PDB entry 2XCN | X-ray diffraction, 3.02 A resolution | chains B and D of the 4 polymer chains in the assembly

[Chain B]
Protein: NS3 protease
Organism: Hepatitis C virus
Notes: fragment: protease domain, residues 1-180
UniProtKB: Q91RS4 (Q91RS4_9HEPC); residue numbers follow UniProt; this construct covers 1-180
Chain sequence (198 residues; each row starts with the number of its first residue; numbers below 1 keep their minus sign (Ala-9 is residue -9)):
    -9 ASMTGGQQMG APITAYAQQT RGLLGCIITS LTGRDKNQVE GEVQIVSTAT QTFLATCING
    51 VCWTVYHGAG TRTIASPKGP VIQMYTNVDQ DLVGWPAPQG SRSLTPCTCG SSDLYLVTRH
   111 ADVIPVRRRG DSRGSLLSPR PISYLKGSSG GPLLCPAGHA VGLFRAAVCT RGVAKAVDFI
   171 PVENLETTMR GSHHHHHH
Not modelled in the structure: -9 to 27, 181-188
Covalent attachments: compound C8D linked to Ser139
Differences from the reference sequence: expression tag (-9 to 0, 181-188); conflict Thr40 (Ala in Q91RS4), Ser91 (Ala in Q91RS4)
Ion coordination: Zn2+: Cys97, Cys99, Cys145
Residues lining bound ligands: C8D (N-[(cyclopentyloxy)carbonyl]-3-methyl-L-valyl-(4R)-N-{(1R)-3-hydroxy-1-[hydroxy(oxido)boranyl]propyl}-4-(isoquinolin-1-yloxy)-L-prolinamide): Phe43, His57, Asp81, Arg123, Ile132, Leu135, Lys136, Gly137, Ser138, Phe154, Arg155, Ala156, Ala157, Val158, Cys159, Asp168

[Chain D]
Protein: NS4A
UniProtKB: C9WU77 (C9WU77_9HEPC); numbering as in UniProt (aligned over 21-39)
Chain sequence (23 residues; numbered 19 to 41; the number before each row is that of its first residue):
    19 KKGSVVIVGR IVLSGKPAII PKK
Not modelled in the structure: 19-20, 37-41
Differences from the reference sequence: expression tag (19-20, 40-41)

[Chain B / chain D interface]
Pairs across the interface - 35 pairs, chain B then chain D:
  Val29(B) with Arg28(D), hydrogen bond (backbone-side chain); Lys34(D); Pro35(D); Ala36(D), hydrophobic
  Glu30(B) with Val30(D)
  Gly31(B) with Ile29(D)
  Glu32(B) with Ile29(D), hydrogen bond (backbone-backbone); Val30(D); Leu31(D), hydrogen bond (side chain-backbone)
  Val33(B) with Arg28(D); Ile29(D), hydrogen bond (backbone-backbone)
  Gln34(B) with Gly27(D)
  Ile35(B) with Ile25(D); Val26(D), hydrogen bond (backbone-backbone); Gly27(D), hydrogen bond (backbone-backbone)
  Val36(B) with Val23(D), hydrophobic; Val24(D)
  Ser37(B) with Val23(D); Val24(D), hydrogen bond (backbone-backbone); Val26(D)
  Arg62(B) with Gly21(D); Ser22(D); Val23(D)
  Thr63(B) with Gly21(D); Ser22(D), hydrogen bond; Val23(D), hydrogen bond (backbone-backbone)
  Ile64(B) with Val23(D)
  Ala65(B) with Val23(D), hydrogen bond (backbone-backbone); Val24(D), hydrophobic
  Trp85(B) with Val23(D), hydrophobic
  Pro88(B) with Ile25(D), hydrophobic
  Gly90(B) with Arg28(D), hydrogen bond (backbone-side chain)
  Leu94(B) with Leu31(D), hydrophobic
  Thr108(B) with Ile29(D)
  Ala111(B) with Ile29(D)
Other interface residues (no listed pair), chain B (24 interface residues in all): Thr38, Ala59, Val107, Arg109, Leu144

[Summary]
The interface between chain B and chain D involves 24 residues on one side and 14 on the other, with 11
hydrogen bonds. Polar contacts include Val29(B)-Arg28(D), Glu32(B)-Leu31(D) and Thr63(B)-Ser22(D). Compound
C8D is covalently linked to Ser139(B). Cys97(B), Cys99(B) and Cys145(B) form the Zn2+ site.
Chain B is NS3 protease (Hepatitis C virus) and chain D is NS4A; the structure, Crystal structure of HCV NS3
protease with a boronate inhibitor, was determined by X-ray diffraction together with 2XCF from the same
study.
